Entry 1IXP (X-ray diffraction, 2.30 A resolution); this record covers chains B and D of the 4 polymer chains in the assembly.

# Chain B (and D)
Name: Pyridoxine 5'-Phosphate synthase
From: Escherichia coli
Notes: chain D of this document is another copy of the same molecule, construct and numbering; everything in this record applies to it too
UniProt: P0A794 (PDXJ_ECOLI); residues 2-243 here correspond to UniProt positions 1-242 (UniProt number = residue number - 1)
Amino-acid sequence (242 residues; each row starts with the number of its first residue):
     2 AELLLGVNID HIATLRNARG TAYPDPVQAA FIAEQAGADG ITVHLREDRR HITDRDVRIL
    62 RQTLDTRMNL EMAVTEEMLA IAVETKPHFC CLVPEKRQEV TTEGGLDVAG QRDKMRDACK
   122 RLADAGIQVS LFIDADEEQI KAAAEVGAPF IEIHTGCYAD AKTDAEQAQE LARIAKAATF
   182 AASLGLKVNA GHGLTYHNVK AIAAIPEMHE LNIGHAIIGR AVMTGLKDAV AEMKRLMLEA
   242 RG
Curated features (UniProtKB/Swiss-Prot):
  - binding site (1-deoxy-D-xylulose 5-phosphate): Thr103
From the paper describing this entry:
  - binding site for phosphate ion: Asp11, His12, Arg20, His52, His193, Gly194, Gly215, His216
  - catalytic residues: His45, Glu72, Glu153, His193 (proposed by the authors, not directly observed)

# Interface between chain B and chain D
Residue-residue contacts (17):
  Tyr24(B) with Asp66(D)
  Asp26(B) with Phe32(D)
  Val28(B) with Phe32(D), hydrophobic
  Gln29(B) with Phe32(D); Gln36(D), hydrogen bond
  Phe32(B) with Asp26(D); Val28(D), hydrophobic; Gln29(D)
  Gln36(B) with Gln29(D), hydrogen bond
  Arg56(B) with Gln63(D)
  Arg59(B) with Gln63(D)
  Ile60(B) with Ile60(D), hydrophobic; Gln63(D)
  Gln63(B) with Arg56(D), hydrogen bond (backbone-side chain); Arg59(D), hydrogen bond; Ile60(D)
  Asp66(B) with Tyr24(D)
Also at the interface, not in a pair above, chain B (12 interface residues in all): Thr64
Also at the interface, not in a pair above, chain D (12 interface residues in all): Thr64

# Overview
Chain B and chain D each contribute 12 residues to their interface, with 4 hydrogen bonds. Among the polar
pairs are Gln29(B)-Gln36(D), Gln63(B)-Arg56(D) and Gln63(B)-Arg59(D). From the paper: catalytic residues
His45(B), Glu72(B) and Glu153(B) among others; a binding site for phosphate ion at Asp11(B), His12(B) and
Arg20(B) among others.
Chain B and chain D are both Pyridoxine 5'-Phosphate synthase (Escherichia coli); the structure,
Enzyme-phosphate Complex of Pyridoxine 5'-Phosphate synthase, was determined by X-ray diffraction, deposited
together with 1IXN, 1IXO and 1IXQ.
